Entry 7T2B (X-ray diffraction, 2.80 A resolution); this record covers chains C and D of the 5 polymer chains in the assembly.

Chain C:
Name: Pneumolysin-derived peptide
Organism: Streptococcus pneumoniae
Reference sequence: Q04IN8 (TACY_STRP2); residues -1 to 11 here correspond to UniProt positions 429-441 (UniProt number = residue number + 430)
Sequence (15 residues; row label = number of the first residue in the row; numbers below 1 keep their minus sign (Gly-3 is residue -3)):
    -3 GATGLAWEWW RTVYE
Disordered / not traced: -3
Sequence notes: cloning artifact (-3 to -2)

Chain D:
Name: T cell receptor, 5F, alpha chain
Organism: Homo sapiens
Reference sequence: P01848 (TRAC_HUMAN); residues 130-222 here correspond to UniProt positions 1-93 (UniProt number = residue number - 129)
Sequence (207 residues; row label = number of the first residue in the row; note: 15 numbers in that range are skipped by the numbering (no residue carries them; nothing is unmodelled there)):
     1 SQQGEEDPQA LSIQEGENAT MNCSYKTSI
    37 NNLQWYRQNS GRGLVHLILI RSN
    63 EREKHS
    74 GRLRVTLDTS KKSSSLLITA SRAADTASYF CATDKKGGAT NKLIFGTGTL LAVQPNIQNP
   134 DPAVYQLRDS KSSDKSVCLF TDFDSQTNVS QSKDSDVYIT DKCVLDMRSM DFKSNSAVAW
   194 SNKSDFACAN AFNNSIIPED TFFPSPESS
Disordered / not traced: 1-8, 220-222
Cystine bridges: Cys23-Cys104, Cys151-Cys201
Sequence notes: engineered mutation Cys176 (Thr47 in P01848)
UniProt features mapped onto this chain:
  - glycosylation (N-linked (GlcNAc...) asparagine): Asn161, Asn195, Asn206

How chain C and chain D interact:
Pairs across the interface - 9 pairs, chain C then chain D:
  Gly0(C) - Gly110(D)
  Leu1(C) - Gly110(D)
  Trp3(C) - Gly110(D)
  Trp3(C) - Gly111(D)
  Trp3(C) - Ala112(D)
  Trp3(C) - Thr113(D)
  Trp5(C) - Ala112(D)  hydrophobic
  Trp5(C) - Thr113(D)
  Trp5(C) - Asn114(D)  hydrogen bond
Also at the interface, not in a pair above, chain C (5 interface residues in all): Glu4
The authors on this interface:
  - pairs named by the authors: Gly110(D)-Trp3(C), Gly111(D)-Trp3(C), Ala112(D)-Trp3(C), Ala112(D)-Trp5(C), Thr113(D)-Trp3(C), Thr113(D)-Trp5(C), Asn114(D)-Trp5(C) (hydrogen bond)

Summary:
Chain C and chain D each contribute 5 residues to their interface; the contacts include 1 hydrogen bond. Its
one hydrogen-bonded contact is Trp5(C)-Asn114(D). The paper describes contacts between Gly110(D) and Trp3(C),
Gly111(D) and Trp3(C) and Ala112(D) and Trp3(C) among others; a hydrogen bond between Asn114(D) and Trp5(C).
Here chain C is Pneumolysin-derived peptide (Streptococcus pneumoniae) and chain D is T cell receptor, 5F,
alpha chain (Homo sapiens). Entry 7T2B (Crystal structure of the 5F TCR in complex with HLA-DP4-Ply) was
determined by X-ray diffraction (same publication as 7T2A, 7T2C and 7T2D).
